PDB entry 3F7K | X-ray diffraction, 1.35 A resolution | chain A

[Chain A]
Molecule: Copper, Zinc Superoxide Dismutase
Organism: Alvinella pompejana
Notes: EC 1.15.1.1
Sequence (152 residues; row label = number of the first residue in the row):
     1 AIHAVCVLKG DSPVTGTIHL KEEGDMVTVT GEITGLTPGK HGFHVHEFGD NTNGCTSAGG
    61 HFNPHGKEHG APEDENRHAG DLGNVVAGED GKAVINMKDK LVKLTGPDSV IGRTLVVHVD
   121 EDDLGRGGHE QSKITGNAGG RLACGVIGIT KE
Unresolved in the structure: 152
Cystine bridges: Cys55-Cys144
Ion coordination: Cu+: His44, His46, His118; Zn2+: His61, His69, His78, Asp81
Ligand contacts:
  - Cu ion (CU): His44, His46, His61, His118
  - : His44, His46, His61, Val116, His118
  - hydrogen peroxide (PEO): His44, His46, His61, His118, Thr135, Arg141

[In short]
Bound to chain A: Cu ion, hydrogen peroxide and compounds CU/CU1. The Cu+ site is built by His44, His46 and
His118. His61, His69, His78 and Asp81 form the Zn2+ site.
Chain A is Copper, Zinc Superoxide Dismutase (Alvinella pompejana); the structure, X-ray Crystal Structure of
an Alvinella pompejana Cu,Zn Superoxide Dismutase- Hydrogen Peroxide Complex, was determined by X-ray
diffraction (same publication as 3F7L).
